8FMO - chains A and B of the 3 polymer chains in the assembly; structure by X-ray diffraction, 2.61 A resolution.

[Chain A]
Molecule: Troponin C, slow skeletal and cardiac muscles
From: Homo sapiens
UniProt: P63316 (TNNC1_HUMAN); residues 1-161 here = UniProt positions 1-161
Amino-acid sequence (164 residues; row label = number of the first residue in the row; numbers below 1 keep their minus sign (Gln-2 is residue -2)):
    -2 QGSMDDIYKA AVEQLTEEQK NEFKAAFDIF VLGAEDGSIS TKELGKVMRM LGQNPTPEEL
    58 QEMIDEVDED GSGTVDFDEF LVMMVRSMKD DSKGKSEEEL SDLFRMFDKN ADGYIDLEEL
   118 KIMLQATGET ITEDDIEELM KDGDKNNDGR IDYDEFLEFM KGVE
Unresolved in the structure: -2 to 0, 86-90
Sequence notes: expression tag (-2 to 0); conflict Ser35 (Cys in P63316), Ser84 (Cys in P63316), Glu115 (Asp in P63316)
Bound ions: Ca2+ site 1: Asp65, Ser69, Thr71, Glu76; Ca2+ site 2: Asp105, Asn107, Asp109, Tyr111, Glu116; Ca2+ site 3: Asp141, Asn143, Asp145, Arg147, Glu152
Swiss-Prot annotation at these positions:
  - binding site (Ca(2+)): Asp65, Asp67, Ser69, Thr71, Glu76, Asp105, Asn107, Asp109, Tyr111, Glu116, Asp141, Asn143, Asp145, Arg147, Glu152
  - modified residue: Met1 (N-acetylmethionine), Ser98 (Phosphoserine)
  - natural variant: Ala8 (A8V: In CMH13), Leu29 (L29Q: In CMH13), Glu134 (E134D: In CMH13), Asp145 (D145E: In CMH13), Gly159 (G159D: In CMD1Z)

[Chain B]
Molecule: Troponin T, cardiac muscle
From: Homo sapiens
UniProt: P45379 (TNNT2_HUMAN); aligned to UniProt positions 193-297 over residues 183-287 (the alignment contains insertions or deletions, so no single offset holds)
Amino-acid sequence (108 residues; numbered 180 to 287; the number before each row is that of its first residue):
   180 QGSHFGGYIQ KQAQTERKSG KRQTEREKKK ILAERRKVLA IDHLNEDQLR EKAKELWQSI
   240 YNLEAEKFDL QEKFKQQKYE INVLRNRIND NQKVSKTRGK AKVTGRWK
Unresolved in the structure: 180-204, 272-287
Sequence notes: expression tag (180-182)
Swiss-Prot annotation at these positions:
  - modified residue: Thr194 (Phosphothreonine), Ser198 (Phosphoserine), Thr203 (Phosphothreonine)

[Interface between chain A and chain B]
Contacting residue pairs (16; chain A residue first):
  Phe101(A) with Tyr258(B)
  Arg102(A) with Tyr258(B)
  Asp105(A) with Tyr258(B), hydrogen bond
  Ala108(A) with Tyr258(B), hydrophobic; Asn261(B)
  Asp109(A) with Asn261(B); Asn265(B), hydrogen bond (backbone-side chain)
  Gly110(A) with Val262(B); Asn265(B)
  Tyr111(A) with Asn265(B); Asp269(B), hydrogen bond
  Arg147(A) with Asp269(B), salt bridge
  Tyr150(A) with Val262(B), hydrophobic; Arg266(B)
  Asp151(A) with Arg266(B), salt bridge; Asn270(B)

[Overview]
The interface between chain A and chain B involves 10 residues on one side and 7 on the other, with 3 hydrogen
bonds and 2 salt bridges. Polar pairs include Arg147(A)-Asp269(B), Asp151(A)-Arg266(B) and
Asp105(A)-Tyr258(B). From UniProt: 15 Ca2+-binding residues on chain A.
Here chain A is Troponin C, slow skeletal and cardiac muscles and chain B is Troponin T, cardiac muscle, both
from Homo sapiens. Entry 8FMO (Complex structure of K210 deletion Troponin complex with risedronate) was
determined by X-ray diffraction.
